Entry 7N8Q (X-ray diffraction, 2.90 A resolution); this record covers chains H and L of the 4 polymer chains in the assembly.

[Chain H]
Protein: Rhesusized DH677.3 FAB HEAVY CHAIN
Source organism: Macaca mulatta
Notes: antibody fragment or engineered binder
Chain sequence (228 residues; row label = number of the first residue in the row; a row labelled like 82A-82C holds insertion residues (82A, then the next letters in order)):
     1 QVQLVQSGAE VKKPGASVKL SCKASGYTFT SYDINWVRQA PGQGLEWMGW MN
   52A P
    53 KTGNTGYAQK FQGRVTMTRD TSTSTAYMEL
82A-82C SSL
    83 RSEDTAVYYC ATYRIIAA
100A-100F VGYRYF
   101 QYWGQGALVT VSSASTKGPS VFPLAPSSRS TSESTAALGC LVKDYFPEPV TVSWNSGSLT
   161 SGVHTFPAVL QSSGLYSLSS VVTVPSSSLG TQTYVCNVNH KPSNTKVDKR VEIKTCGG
Disordered / not traced: 128-132, 214-218
Disulfides: Cys22-Cys92, Cys140-Cys196

[Chain L]
Protein: Rhesusized DH677.3 FAB LIGHT CHAIN
Source organism: Macaca mulatta
Notes: antibody fragment or engineered binder
Chain sequence (214 residues; row label = number of the first residue in the row):
     1 AIQMTQSPSS LSASVGDKVT ITCRASQGFG NYLAWYQQKP GKVPKLLIYA ATTLQSEVPS
    61 RFSGSGSGTD FTLTISSLQP EDVATYYCQK YNSAPFTFGQ GTRLEIKRAV AAPSVFIFPP
   121 SEDQVKSGTV SVVCLLNNFY PREASVKWKV DGVLKTGNSQ ESVTEQDSKD NTYSLSSTLT
   181 LSNTDYQSHN VYACEVTHQG LSSPVTKSFN RGEC
Disordered / not traced: 211-214
Disulfides: Cys23-Cys88, Cys134-Cys194

[Chain H / chain L interface]
Residue-residue contacts - 71 pairs, chain H then chain L:
  Asn35(H) - Phe96(L)
  Val37(H) - Phe98(L)  hydrophobic
  Gln39(H) - Gln38(L)  hydrogen bond
  Gln39(H) - Tyr87(L)
  Gln43(H) - Tyr87(L)
  Gly44(H) - Tyr87(L)
  Gly44(H) - Gln100(L)
  Leu45(H) - Tyr87(L)  hydrophobic
  Leu45(H) - Phe98(L)  hydrophobic
  Trp47(H) - Ala94(L)  hydrophobic
  Trp47(H) - Pro95(L)  hydrophobic
  Trp47(H) - Phe96(L)
  Trp50(H) - Ala94(L)
  Tyr91(H) - Gln38(L)  hydrogen bond
  Tyr91(H) - Val43(L)  hydrophobic
  Tyr95(H) - Phe96(L)
  Arg96(H) - Tyr49(L)  hydrogen bond
  Gly100B(H) - Tyr32(L)
  Gly100B(H) - Tyr91(L)
  Tyr100C(H) - Tyr49(L)
  Arg100D(H) - Tyr91(L)
  Arg100D(H) - Asn92(L)  hydrogen bond (side chain-backbone)
  Arg100D(H) - Ser93(L)
  Tyr100E(H) - Tyr36(L)
  Tyr100E(H) - Leu46(L)  hydrophobic
  Tyr100E(H) - Tyr49(L)
  Tyr100E(H) - Tyr91(L)
  Phe100F(H) - Tyr36(L)  hydrogen bond (backbone-side chain)
  Phe100F(H) - Leu46(L)
  Phe100F(H) - Gln89(L)
  Phe100F(H) - Phe96(L)  hydrophobic
  Gln101(H) - Gln55(L)
  Trp103(H) - Tyr36(L)
  Trp103(H) - Val43(L)  hydrophobic
  Trp103(H) - Pro44(L)
  Trp103(H) - Lys45(L)
  Trp103(H) - Phe98(L)  hydrophobic
  Gly104(H) - Val43(L)
  Phe122(H) - Asp123(L)
  Phe122(H) - Gln124(L)
  Pro123(H) - Ser121(L)
  Leu124(H) - Phe118(L)
  Leu124(H) - Val133(L)  hydrophobic
  Ala125(H) - Pro119(L)
  Pro126(H) - Ile117(L)
  Thr135(H) - Phe116(L)
  Ala136(H) - Phe116(L)
  Ala137(H) - Phe116(L)
  Ala137(H) - Phe118(L)
  Leu138(H) - Phe118(L)  hydrophobic
  Leu141(H) - Ser131(L)
  Leu141(H) - Val133(L)  hydrophobic
  Lys143(H) - Gln124(L)
  Lys143(H) - Thr129(L)
  Lys143(H) - Ser131(L)  hydrogen bond
  His164(H) - Ser174(L)  hydrogen bond
  Phe166(H) - Ser162(L)
  Phe166(H) - Ser174(L)
  Phe166(H) - Leu175(L)
  Phe166(H) - Ser176(L)
  Pro167(H) - Ser162(L)  hydrogen bond (backbone-side chain)
  Pro167(H) - Val163(L)
  Val169(H) - Glu161(L)
  Val169(H) - Ser162(L)
  Leu170(H) - Gln160(L)
  Gln171(H) - Gln160(L)  hydrogen bond
  Ser179(H) - Ser176(L)  hydrogen bond
  Ser179(H) - Thr178(L)  hydrogen bond
  Val181(H) - Leu135(L)  hydrophobic
  Val181(H) - Asn137(L)
  Thr183(H) - Asn137(L)
Interface residues without a listed pair, chain H (43 interface residues in all): Glu46, Gln105, Ser134, Thr165
Interface residues without a listed pair, chain L (44 interface residues in all): Lys42, Gly99, Val130, Thr164, Asp167

[Summary]
Chain H and chain L form an interface of 43 and 44 residues respectively; the contacts include 11 hydrogen
bonds. Polar contacts include Gln39(H)-Gln38(L), Tyr91(H)-Gln38(L) and Arg96(H)-Tyr49(L).
Chain H is Rhesusized DH677.3 FAB HEAVY CHAIN and chain L is Rhesusized DH677.3 FAB LIGHT CHAIN, both from
Macaca mulatta; the structure, Rhesusized RV305 DH677.3 Fab bound to Clade A/E 93TH057 HIV-1 gp120 core, was
determined by X-ray diffraction.
